Entry 8K42 (electron microscopy, 2.64 A resolution); this record covers chains U and V of the 29 polymer chains in the assembly.

# Chain U (and V)
Name: VP4
Organism: Banna virus
Notes: chain V of this document is another copy of the same molecule, construct and numbering; everything in this record applies to it too
Reference sequence: B4Y048 (B4Y048_9REOV); residue numbers follow UniProt; this construct covers 1-628
Chain sequence (628 residues; numbered 1 to 628; the number before each row is that of its first residue):
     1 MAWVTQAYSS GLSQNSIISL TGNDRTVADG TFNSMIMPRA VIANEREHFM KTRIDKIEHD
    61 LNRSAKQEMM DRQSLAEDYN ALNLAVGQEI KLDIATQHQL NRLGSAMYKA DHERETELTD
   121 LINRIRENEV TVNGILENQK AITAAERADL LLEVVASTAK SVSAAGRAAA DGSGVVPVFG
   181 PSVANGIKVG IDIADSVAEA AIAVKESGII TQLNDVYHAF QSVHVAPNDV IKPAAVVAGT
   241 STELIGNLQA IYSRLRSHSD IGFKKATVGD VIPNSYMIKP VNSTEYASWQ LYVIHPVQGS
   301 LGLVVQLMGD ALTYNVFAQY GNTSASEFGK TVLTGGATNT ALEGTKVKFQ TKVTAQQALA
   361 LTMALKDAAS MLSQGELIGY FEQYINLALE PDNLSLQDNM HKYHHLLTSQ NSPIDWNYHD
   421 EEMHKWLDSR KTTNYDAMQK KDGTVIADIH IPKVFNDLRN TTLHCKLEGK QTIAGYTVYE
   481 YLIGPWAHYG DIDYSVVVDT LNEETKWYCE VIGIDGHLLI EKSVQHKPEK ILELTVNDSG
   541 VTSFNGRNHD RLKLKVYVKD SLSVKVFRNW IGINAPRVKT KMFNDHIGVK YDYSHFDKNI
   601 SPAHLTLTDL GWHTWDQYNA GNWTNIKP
Disordered / not traced: 1-24 (chain V: 1-6)
Differences from the reference sequence: conflict Asn-15 (Ser in B4Y048), Leu-61 (Ile in B4Y048), Asn-62 (Ile in B4Y048), 24 further conflict positions vs the reference (B4Y048) not listed

# Chain U / chain V interface
Contacting residue pairs - 90 pairs, chain U then chain V:
  Arg-39(U) / Met-35(V)
  Arg-39(U) / Arg-39(V)
  Ala-40(U) / Met-35(V)
  Ala-43(U) / Phe-32(V)  hydrophobic
  Ala-43(U) / Ile-36(V)  hydrophobic
  Ala-43(U) / Asp-392(V)
  Asn-44(U) / Met-35(V)  hydrogen bond (side chain-backbone)
  Asn-44(U) / Arg-39(V)
  Glu-45(U) / Ala-164(V)
  Glu-45(U) / Leu-389(V)
  Glu-45(U) / Glu-390(V)
  Arg-46(U) / Arg-39(V)
  Arg-46(U) / Glu-47(V)  salt bridge
  Arg-46(U) / Met-50(V)
  Arg-46(U) / Gln-383(V)
  Arg-46(U) / Leu-387(V)
  Arg-46(U) / Leu-389(V)
  Glu-47(U) / Arg-39(V)  salt bridge
  His-48(U) / Ala-165(V)
  Phe-49(U) / Ala-164(V)
  Phe-49(U) / Arg-167(V)
  Phe-49(U) / Ala-168(V)  hydrophobic
  Phe-49(U) / Leu-387(V)
  Phe-49(U) / Leu-389(V)  hydrophobic
  Met-50(U) / Met-50(V)  hydrophobic
  Thr-52(U) / Ala-165(V)
  Arg-53(U) / Ile-54(V)
  Arg-53(U) / Asp-55(V)  salt bridge
  Arg-53(U) / Glu-58(V)  salt bridge
  Ile-54(U) / Ile-54(V)  hydrophobic
  Lys-56(U) / Ala-168(V)
  Lys-56(U) / Ala-169(V)  hydrogen bond (side chain-backbone)
  Lys-56(U) / Asp-171(V)  hydrogen bond (side chain-backbone)
  Ile-57(U) / Ile-54(V)  hydrophobic
  Ile-57(U) / Ile-57(V)  hydrophobic
  Ile-57(U) / Glu-58(V)
  Ile-57(U) / Leu-61(V)
  Asp-60(U) / Leu-61(V)
  Leu-61(U) / Leu-61(V)  hydrophobic
  Ala-65(U) / Lys-470(V)
  Met-69(U) / Lys-470(V)
  Arg-72(U) / Thr-472(V)  hydrogen bond
  Phe-179(U) / Ala-169(V)  hydrophobic
  Pro-181(U) / Ala-169(V)
  Asn-185(U) / Gly-172(V)
  Asn-185(U) / Lys-470(V)
  Gly-186(U) / Lys-470(V)
  Lys-188(U) / Gln-471(V)
  Lys-188(U) / Asp-597(V)  hydrogen bond (side chain-backbone)
  Lys-188(U) / Asn-599(V)  hydrogen bond
  Ile-191(U) / Gln-471(V)
  Ala-194(U) / Ala-620(V)
  Ser-196(U) / Ala-620(V)
  Ser-196(U) / Asn-622(V)
  Ala-198(U) / Asn-622(V)
  Glu-199(U) / His-604(V)  salt bridge
  Ala-200(U) / His-604(V)
  Ala-200(U) / Asn-622(V)
  Ala-200(U) / Thr-624(V)
  Ala-200(U) / Asn-625(V)
  Ala-201(U) / Asn-622(V)
  Ala-203(U) / Ile-473(V)
  Ala-203(U) / Ser-601(V)
  Val-204(U) / Ile-473(V)
  Val-204(U) / Asn-599(V)
  Ser-207(U) / Gln-471(V)  hydrogen bond
  Ser-207(U) / Thr-472(V)
  Ser-207(U) / Ile-473(V)
  Thr-211(U) / Ala-156(V)
  Asn-214(U) / Thr-158(V)
  Asp-215(U) / Lys-160(V)  salt bridge
  His-218(U) / Thr-158(V)
  His-218(U) / Ala-170(V)
  Lys-279(U) / Asp-392(V)  salt bridge
  Asn-282(U) / Ile-18(V)
  Ser-283(U) / Phe-32(V)
  Ser-283(U) / Asn-33(V)  hydrogen bond
  Thr-284(U) / Asn-33(V)
  Glu-285(U) / Leu-20(V)
  Glu-285(U) / Thr-21(V)
  Glu-285(U) / Thr-26(V)
  Glu-285(U) / Val-27(V)
  Glu-285(U) / Ala-28(V)  hydrogen bond (side chain-backbone)
  Glu-285(U) / Thr-31(V)
  Glu-285(U) / Asn-33(V)
  Ser-288(U) / Phe-32(V)
  Gln-290(U) / Phe-32(V)
  Thr-345(U) / Leu-394(V)
  Gly-375(U) / Met-35(V)
  Ile-378(U) / Phe-32(V)  hydrophobic
Interface residues without a listed pair, chain U (59 interface residues in all): Pro-38, Lys-66, Met-70, Gln-73, Asp-93, Ile-187, Val-189, Met-277, Val-281, Tyr-286
Interface residues without a listed pair, chain V (64 interface residues in all): Gly-22, Asp-24, Gly-30, Ser-34, Met-37, Val-41, Lys-51, Pro-391, Asn-393, Glu-468, Ala-474, Gly-475, Asp-560, Ser-561, Leu-562, Gly-621

# In short
Chain U and chain V form an interface of 59 and 64 residues respectively, with 9 hydrogen bonds and 7 salt
bridges. Polar pairs include Arg-46(U)/Glu-47(V), Glu-47(U)/Arg-39(V) and Arg-53(U)/Asp-55(V).
Both chains are VP4 (Banna virus). Entry 8K42 (Structure of full Banna virus) was determined by electron
microscopy, deposited together with 8K43, 8K49 and 8K4A.
